PDB entry 2DBZ | X-ray diffraction, 2.45 A resolution | chains A and B

# Chain A (and B)
Protein: Glyoxylate reductase
Organism: Pyrococcus horikoshii
Notes: EC 1.1.1.26; chain B of this document is another copy of the same molecule, construct and numbering; everything in this record applies to it too
UniProt: O58320 (GYAR_PYRHO); residues 1-334 here = UniProt positions 1-334
Amino-acid sequence (334 residues; row label = number of the first residue in the row):
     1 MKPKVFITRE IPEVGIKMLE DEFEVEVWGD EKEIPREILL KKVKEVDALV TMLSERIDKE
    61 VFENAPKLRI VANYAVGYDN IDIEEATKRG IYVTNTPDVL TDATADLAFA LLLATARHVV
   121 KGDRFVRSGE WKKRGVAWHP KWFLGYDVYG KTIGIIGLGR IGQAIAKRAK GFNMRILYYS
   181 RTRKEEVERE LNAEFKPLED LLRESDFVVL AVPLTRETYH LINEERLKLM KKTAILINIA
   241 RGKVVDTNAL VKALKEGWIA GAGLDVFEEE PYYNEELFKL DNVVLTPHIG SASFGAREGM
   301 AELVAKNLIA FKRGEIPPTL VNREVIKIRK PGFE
Unresolved in the structure: 334
Residues lining bound ligands: NADP (NAP; NADP nicotinamide-adenine-dinucleotide phosphate): Val-76, Gly-77, Leu-100, Thr-104, Gly-157, Leu-158, Gly-159, Arg-160, Ile-161, Gly-162, Tyr-179, Ser-180, Arg-181, Thr-182, Lys-184, Ala-211, Val-212, Pro-213, Leu-214, Glu-217, Thr-218, Ile-239, Ala-240, Arg-241, Asp-265, Val-266, His-288, Ile-289, Gly-290, Ser-291
Curated features (UniProtKB/Swiss-Prot):
  - active site: Arg-241, Glu-270, His-288 (Proton donor)
  - binding site (NADP(+)): Leu-158 to Ile-161, Ser-180 to Thr-182, Ile-239 to Arg-241, His-288 to Gly-290

# Interface between chain A and chain B
Pairs across the interface (172; chain A residue first):
  Arg-9(A) with Trp-138(B), hydrogen bond (side chain-backbone); His-139(B); Pro-140(B)
  Glu-10(A) with Pro-140(B); Lys-141(B), salt bridge
  Ile-11(A) with Pro-140(B), hydrophobic
  Glu-31(A) with Arg-134(B), salt bridge; Val-136(B); His-139(B), hydrogen bond (backbone-side chain); Trp-142(B)
  Lys-32(A) with Arg-134(B); Gly-135(B); Val-136(B)
  Glu-33(A) with Gly-135(B); Val-136(B); Ala-137(B), hydrogen bond (side chain-backbone); Trp-138(B), hydrogen bond (side chain-backbone)
  Met-52(A) with Trp-138(B), hydrophobic; Pro-140(B), hydrophobic
  Leu-53(A) with Trp-138(B)
  Ser-54(A) with Ala-137(B); Trp-138(B)
  Tyr-74(A) with Trp-138(B), hydrophobic; Pro-140(B), hydrophobic
  Asp-102(A) with Tyr-149(B)
  Ala-103(A) with Arg-117(B), hydrogen bond (backbone-side chain)
  Asp-106(A) with Leu-113(B); Arg-117(B); Val-148(B), hydrogen bond (side chain-backbone); Tyr-149(B), hydrogen bond (side chain-backbone); Phe-172(B)
  Leu-107(A) with Arg-117(B)
  Ala-110(A) with Leu-113(B), hydrophobic
  Leu-113(A) with Asp-106(B); Ala-110(B), hydrophobic; Leu-113(B), hydrophobic
  Arg-117(A) with Ala-103(B), hydrogen bond (side chain-backbone); Asp-106(B); Leu-107(B); Ile-289(B), hydrogen bond (side chain-backbone); Gly-290(B), hydrogen bond (side chain-backbone); Ala-292(B), hydrogen bond (side chain-backbone)
  Val-119(A) with Ala-110(B), hydrophobic
  Val-120(A) with Asp-123(B)
  Gly-122(A) with Leu-285(B); Pro-287(B)
  Asp-123(A) with Val-120(B); Val-284(B); Leu-285(B), hydrogen bond (side chain-backbone)
  Arg-124(A) with Arg-127(B)
  Phe-125(A) with Pro-287(B), hydrophobic
  Val-126(A) with Phe-278(B); Leu-285(B), hydrophobic; Thr-286(B); Pro-287(B)
  Arg-127(A) with Arg-124(B); Phe-278(B), hydrogen bond (side chain-backbone); Leu-280(B), hydrogen bond (side chain-backbone); Val-283(B), hydrogen bond (side chain-backbone); Leu-285(B)
  Gly-129(A) with Tyr-273(B)
  Trp-131(A) with Phe-267(B), hydrophobic; Pro-271(B); Tyr-272(B); Pro-287(B)
  Lys-132(A) with Pro-271(B); Tyr-272(B); Tyr-273(B)
  Arg-134(A) with Glu-31(B), salt bridge; Lys-32(B)
  Gly-135(A) with Lys-32(B); Glu-33(B)
  Val-136(A) with Glu-31(B); Lys-32(B); Glu-33(B); Pro-271(B)
  Ala-137(A) with Glu-33(B), hydrogen bond (backbone-side chain); Ser-54(B); Glu-270(B); Pro-271(B)
  Trp-138(A) with Arg-9(B), hydrogen bond (backbone-side chain); Glu-33(B), hydrogen bond (backbone-side chain); Met-52(B), hydrophobic; Leu-53(B); Ser-54(B); Tyr-74(B), hydrophobic; His-288(B), hydrogen bond (side chain-backbone); Arg-297(B)
  His-139(A) with Arg-9(B); Glu-31(B); Arg-297(B)
  Pro-140(A) with Arg-9(B); Glu-10(B); Ile-11(B), hydrophobic; Met-52(B), hydrophobic; Tyr-74(B), hydrophobic; Arg-297(B), hydrogen bond (backbone-side chain)
  Lys-141(A) with Glu-10(B), salt bridge; Ile-11(B)
  Trp-142(A) with Glu-31(B); Ala-292(B)
  Phe-143(A) with Pro-287(B), hydrophobic; Ile-289(B), hydrophobic; Ala-292(B)
  Leu-144(A) with Ala-292(B); Phe-294(B), hydrophobic; Arg-297(B)
  Gly-145(A) with Ala-292(B), hydrogen bond (backbone-backbone); Ser-293(B); Phe-294(B), hydrogen bond (backbone-backbone)
  Tyr-146(A) with Phe-294(B), hydrophobic
  Asp-147(A) with Ser-293(B), hydrogen bond; Gly-295(B), hydrogen bond (side chain-backbone)
  Val-148(A) with Asp-106(B), hydrogen bond (backbone-side chain)
  Tyr-149(A) with Asp-102(B); Asp-106(B), hydrogen bond (backbone-side chain); Lys-167(B); Arg-168(B)
  Lys-167(A) with Tyr-149(B); Gly-171(B)
  Arg-168(A) with Tyr-149(B); Gly-171(B); Phe-172(B)
  Gly-171(A) with Lys-167(B); Arg-168(B); Gly-171(B)
  Phe-172(A) with Asp-106(B); Arg-168(B); Phe-172(B), hydrophobic
  Phe-267(A) with Trp-131(B), hydrophobic
  Glu-269(A) with Lys-132(B), salt bridge
  Glu-270(A) with Ala-137(B)
  Pro-271(A) with Trp-131(B); Lys-132(B); Val-136(B); Ala-137(B)
  Tyr-272(A) with Trp-131(B)
  Tyr-273(A) with Gly-129(B); Lys-132(B)
  Phe-278(A) with Val-126(B); Arg-127(B), hydrogen bond (backbone-side chain)
  Leu-280(A) with Arg-127(B), hydrogen bond (backbone-side chain)
  Val-283(A) with Arg-127(B), hydrogen bond (backbone-side chain)
  Val-284(A) with Asp-123(B)
  Leu-285(A) with Gly-122(B); Asp-123(B), hydrogen bond (backbone-side chain)
  Thr-286(A) with Val-119(B); Val-126(B)
  Pro-287(A) with Gly-122(B); Phe-125(B), hydrophobic; Val-126(B); Trp-131(B); Phe-143(B), hydrophobic
  His-288(A) with Trp-138(B), hydrogen bond (backbone-side chain)
  Ile-289(A) with Arg-117(B), hydrogen bond (backbone-side chain); Phe-143(B), hydrophobic
  Gly-290(A) with Arg-117(B), hydrogen bond (backbone-side chain)
  Ala-292(A) with Arg-117(B); Trp-142(B); Phe-143(B); Leu-144(B); Gly-145(B), hydrogen bond (backbone-backbone)
  Ser-293(A) with Gly-145(B); Asp-147(B), hydrogen bond
  Phe-294(A) with Leu-144(B), hydrophobic; Gly-145(B), hydrogen bond (backbone-backbone); Tyr-146(B), hydrophobic
  Gly-295(A) with Asp-147(B), hydrogen bond (backbone-side chain)
  Arg-297(A) with Trp-138(B); His-139(B); Pro-140(B), hydrogen bond (side chain-backbone); Leu-144(B)
Also at the interface, not in a pair above, chain A (76 interface residues in all): Pro-12, Phe-109, Ala-114, His-118, Ser-291, Ala-296, Met-300
Also at the interface, not in a pair above, chain B (74 interface residues in all): Pro-12, Phe-109, Ala-114, Ser-291, Ala-296, Met-300

# Overview
Chain A and chain B form an interface of 76 and 74 residues respectively, with 38 hydrogen bonds and 5 salt
bridges. Polar contacts include Glu-10(A)/Lys-141(B), Glu-31(A)/Arg-134(B) and Glu-269(A)/Lys-132(B). Bound to
chain A: NADP.
Both chains are Glyoxylate reductase (Pyrococcus horikoshii). Entry 2DBZ (Crystal Structure of Glyoxylate
Reductase (PH0597) from Pyrococcus horikoshii OT3, Complexed with NADP (P61)) was determined by X-ray
diffraction, deposited together with 2DBQ and 2DBR.
